PDB entry 2OW7 | X-ray diffraction, 1.77 A resolution | chain A

# Chain A
Molecule: Alpha-mannosidase 2
Organism: Drosophila melanogaster
Notes: EC 3.2.1.114; fragment: CATALYTIC DOMAIN (Residues 76-1108)
UniProt: Q24451 (MAN2_DROME); residues 13-1045 here correspond to UniProt positions 76-1108 (UniProt number = residue number + 63)
Sequence (1045 residues; each row starts with the number of its first residue):
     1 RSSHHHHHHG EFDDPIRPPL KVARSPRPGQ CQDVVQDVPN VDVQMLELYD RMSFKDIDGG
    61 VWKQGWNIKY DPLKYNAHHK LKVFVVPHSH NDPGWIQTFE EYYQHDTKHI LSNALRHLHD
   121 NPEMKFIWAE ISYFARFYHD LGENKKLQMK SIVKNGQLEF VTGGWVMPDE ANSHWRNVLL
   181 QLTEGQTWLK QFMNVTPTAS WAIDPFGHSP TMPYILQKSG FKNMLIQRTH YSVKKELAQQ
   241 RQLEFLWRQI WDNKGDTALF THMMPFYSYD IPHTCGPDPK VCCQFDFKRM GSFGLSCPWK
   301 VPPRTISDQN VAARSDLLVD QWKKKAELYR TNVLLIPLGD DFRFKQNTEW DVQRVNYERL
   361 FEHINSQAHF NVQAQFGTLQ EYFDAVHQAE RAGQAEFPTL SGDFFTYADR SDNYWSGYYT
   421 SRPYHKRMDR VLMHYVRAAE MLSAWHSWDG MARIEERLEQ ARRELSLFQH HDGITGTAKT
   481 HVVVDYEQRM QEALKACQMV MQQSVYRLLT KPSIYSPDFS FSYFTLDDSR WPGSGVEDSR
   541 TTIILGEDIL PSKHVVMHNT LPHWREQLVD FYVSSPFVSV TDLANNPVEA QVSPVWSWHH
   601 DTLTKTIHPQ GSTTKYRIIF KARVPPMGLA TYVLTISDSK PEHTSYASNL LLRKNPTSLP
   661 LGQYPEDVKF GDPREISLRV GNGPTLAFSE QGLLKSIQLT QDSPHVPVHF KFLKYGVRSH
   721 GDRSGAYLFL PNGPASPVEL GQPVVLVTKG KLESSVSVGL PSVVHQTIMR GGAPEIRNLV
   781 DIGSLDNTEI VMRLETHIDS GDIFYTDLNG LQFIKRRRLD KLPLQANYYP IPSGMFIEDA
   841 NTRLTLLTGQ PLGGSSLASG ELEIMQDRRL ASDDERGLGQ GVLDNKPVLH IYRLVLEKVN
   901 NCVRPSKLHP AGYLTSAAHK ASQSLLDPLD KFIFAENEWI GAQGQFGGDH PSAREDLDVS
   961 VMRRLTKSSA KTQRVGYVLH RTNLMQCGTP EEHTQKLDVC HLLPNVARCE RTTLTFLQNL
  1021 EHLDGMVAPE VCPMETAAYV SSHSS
Not modelled in the structure: 1-29
Differences from the reference sequence: expression tag (1-12); conflict Lys907 (Glu970 in Q24451)
Swiss-Prot annotation at these positions:
  - active site: Asp204 (Nucleophile)
  - binding site (Zn(2+)): His90, Asp92, Asp204, His471
Disulfide bonds: Cys31-Cys1032, Cys275-Cys282, Cys283-Cys297, Cys902-Cys987, Cys1000-Cys1009
Glycans and other covalent adducts: N-acetylglucosamine (NAG) linked to Asn194
Ion coordination: Zn2+: His90, Asp92, Asp204, His471 (together with NK2)
Ligand contacts: NK2 ((1R,6S,7R,8S)-1-thioniabicyclo[4.3.0]nonan-7,8-diol): His90, Asp92, Trp95, Asp204, Phe206, Arg228, Tyr269, Asp341, Trp415, His471, Asp472, Thr477, Tyr727, Arg876

# In short
Bound to chain A: compound NK2. N-acetylglucosamine is covalently linked to Asn194. His90, Asp92, Asp204 and
His471 form the Zn2+ site. UniProt lists active-site residue Asp204 and 4 Zn2+-binding residues.
Chain A is Alpha-mannosidase 2 (Drosophila melanogaster); the structure, Golgi alpha-mannosidase II complex
with (1R,6S,7R,8S)-1-thioniabicyclo[4.3.0]nonan-7,8-diol chloride, was determined by X-ray diffraction
together with 2OW6 from the same study.
